Entry 7AZ1 (X-ray diffraction, 1.15 A resolution); this record covers chains A and P.

# Chain A
Name: 14-3-3 protein sigma
From: Homo sapiens
UniProtKB: P31947 (1433S_HUMAN); residue numbers follow UniProt; this construct covers 1-248
Sequence (252 residues; each row starts with the number of its first residue; numbers below 1 keep their minus sign (Ala-3 is residue -3)):
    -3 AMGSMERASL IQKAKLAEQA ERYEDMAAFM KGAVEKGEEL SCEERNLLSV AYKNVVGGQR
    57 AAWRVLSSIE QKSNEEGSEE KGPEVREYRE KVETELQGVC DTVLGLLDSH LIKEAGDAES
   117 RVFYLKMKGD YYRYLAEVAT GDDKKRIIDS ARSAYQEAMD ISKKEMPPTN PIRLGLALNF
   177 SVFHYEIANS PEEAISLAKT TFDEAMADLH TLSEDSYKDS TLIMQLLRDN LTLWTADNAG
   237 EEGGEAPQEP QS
Disordered / not traced: 72-74, 232-248
Covalently attached groups: 1-[4-methyl-3-(trifluoromethyl)phenyl]-2-phenyl-imidazole (SGH) linked to Lys122
Modified residues: Cys38 (S-hydroxycysteine; CSO)
Sequence notes: expression tag (-3 to 0)
Ion coordination: Ca2+ site 1: Gln8, Lys77, Glu80; Ca2+ site 2: Glu35, Glu110, Glu188
Small-molecule neighbours: SGH (1-[4-methyl-3-(trifluoromethyl)phenyl]-2-phenyl-imidazole): Cys38, Asn42, Ser45, Glu115, Phe119, Pro167, Ile168, Gly171, Asp215, Ile219
Curated features (UniProtKB/Swiss-Prot):
  - site (Interaction with phosphoserine on interacting protein): Arg56, Arg129
  - modified residue (Phosphoserine): Ser5, Ser74, Ser248

# Chain P
Name: Peptidyl-prolyl cis-trans isomerase NIMA-interacting 1
Notes: EC 5.2.1.8
UniProtKB: Q13526 (PIN1_HUMAN); residues 61-77 here = UniProt positions 61-77
Sequence (17 residues; row label = number of the first residue in the row):
    61 LVKHSQSRRP SSWRQEK
Disordered / not traced: 61-68, 76-77
Modified residues: Ser72 (phosphoserine; SEP)
Curated features (UniProtKB/Swiss-Prot):
  - modified residue: Ser71 (Phosphoserine)

# How chain A and chain P interact
Residue-residue contacts (18):
  Val46(A) - Gln75(P)
  Arg56(A) - Ser72(P)
  Arg129(A) - Ser72(P)
  Tyr130(A) - Ser72(P)
  Leu174(A) - Ser71(P)
  Leu174(A) - Ser72(P)
  Leu174(A) - Trp73(P)
  Asn175(A) - Ser72(P)
  Asn175(A) - Trp73(P)  hydrogen bond (side chain-backbone)
  Val178(A) - Ser71(P)
  Glu182(A) - Pro70(P)
  Ile219(A) - Trp73(P)
  Leu222(A) - Arg74(P)
  Asn226(A) - Pro70(P)
  Asn226(A) - Ser71(P)  hydrogen bond (side chain-backbone)
  Leu229(A) - Arg69(P)
  Leu229(A) - Pro70(P)  hydrophobic
  Trp230(A) - Pro70(P)  hydrophobic
Also at the interface, not in a pair above, chain A (19 interface residues in all): Glu14, Asn42, Lys49, Lys122, Gly171, Asp225

# Summary
19 residues of chain A face 7 of chain P across their interface, with 2 hydrogen bonds. Among the polar pairs
are Asn175(A)-Trp73(P) and Asn226(A)-Ser71(P). Compound SGH is covalently linked to Lys122(A). Gln8(A),
Lys77(A) and Glu80(A) form the Ca2+ site 1.
Chain A is 14-3-3 protein sigma (Homo sapiens) and chain P is Peptidyl-prolyl cis-trans isomerase
NIMA-interacting 1; the structure, 14-3-3 sigma with Pin1 binding site pS72 and covalently bound LvD1013, was
determined by X-ray diffraction, deposited together with 7AOG, 7AXN, 7AYF, 7AZ2, 7BDP, 7BDT and 17 further
entries.
